1XAB - chain A; structure by X-ray diffraction, 2.10 A resolution.

== Chain A ==
Molecule: 3-isopropylmalate dehydrogenase
Organism: Thermus thermophilus
Notes: EC 1.1.1.85
Reference sequence: Q5SIY4 (Q5SIY4_THET8); numbering as in UniProt (aligned over 1-345)
Sequence (345 residues; numbered 1 to 345; the number before each row is that of its first residue):
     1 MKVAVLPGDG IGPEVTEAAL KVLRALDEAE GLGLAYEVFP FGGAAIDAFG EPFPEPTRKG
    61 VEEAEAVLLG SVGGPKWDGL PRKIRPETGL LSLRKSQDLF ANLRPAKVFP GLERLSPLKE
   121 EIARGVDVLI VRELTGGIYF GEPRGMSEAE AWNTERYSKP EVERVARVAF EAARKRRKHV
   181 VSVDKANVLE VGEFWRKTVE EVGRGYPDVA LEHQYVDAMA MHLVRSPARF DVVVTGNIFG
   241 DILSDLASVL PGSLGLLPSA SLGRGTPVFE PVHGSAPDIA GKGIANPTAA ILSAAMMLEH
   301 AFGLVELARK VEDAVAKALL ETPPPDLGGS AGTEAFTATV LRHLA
UniProt features mapped onto this chain:
  - binding site (NAD(+)): Gly274 to Asn286
  - binding site (substrate): Arg94, Arg104, Arg132, Asp217
  - binding site (Mg(2+)): Asp217, Asp241, Asp245
  - site (Important for catalysis): Tyr139, Lys185
  - mutagenesis: Tyr139 (Y139F: Large decrease in activity and a small decrease in substrate affinity)

== In short ==
UniProt lists 13 NAD+-binding residues, 4 substrate-binding residues, 3 Mg2+-binding residues and one
mutagenesis site.
Chain A is 3-isopropylmalate dehydrogenase (Thermus thermophilus); the structure, 3-isopropylmalate
dehydrogenase, low temperature (150K) structure, was determined by X-ray diffraction, deposited together with
1XAA, 1XAC and 1XAD.
